PDB entry 6YMO | X-ray diffraction, 2.02 A resolution | chains A and B of the 4 polymer chains in the assembly

Chain A (and B):
Protein: 14-3-3 protein zeta/delta
Source organism: Homo sapiens
Notes: chain B of this document is another copy of the same molecule, construct and numbering; everything in this record applies to it too
UniProtKB: P63104 (1433Z_HUMAN); numbering as in UniProt (aligned over 1-230)
Amino-acid sequence (235 residues; each row starts with the number of its first residue; numbers below 1 keep their minus sign (Gly-4 is residue -4)):
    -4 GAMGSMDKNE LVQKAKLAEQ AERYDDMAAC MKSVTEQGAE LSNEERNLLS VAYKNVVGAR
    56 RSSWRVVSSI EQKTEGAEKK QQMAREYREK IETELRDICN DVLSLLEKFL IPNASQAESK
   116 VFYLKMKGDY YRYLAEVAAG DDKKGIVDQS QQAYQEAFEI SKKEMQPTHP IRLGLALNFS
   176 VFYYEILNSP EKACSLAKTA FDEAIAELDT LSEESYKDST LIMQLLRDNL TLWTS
Unresolved in the structure: -4 to 0
Construct notes: expression tag (-4 to 0)
Small-molecule neighbours: 2-hydroxybenzoic acid (SAL): Phe196, Ile200, Thr215, Met218, Gln219, Arg222

Interface between chain A and chain B:
Contacting residue pairs - 37 pairs, chain A then chain B:
  Glu5(A) with Met78(B)
  Gln8(A) with Met78(B)
  Lys9(A) with Met78(B), hydrogen bond (backbone-side chain); Tyr82(B)
  Leu12(A) with Ile65(B), hydrophobic; Met78(B), hydrophobic; Ala79(B); Tyr82(B)
  Ala13(A) with Tyr82(B)
  Gln15(A) with Val61(B); Ile65(B)
  Ala16(A) with Ser58(B), hydrogen bond (backbone-side chain); Val62(B), hydrophobic
  Arg18(A) with Ser58(B); Tyr82(B), hydrogen bond; Ile86(B); Glu89(B), salt bridge
  Asp21(A) with Tyr82(B), hydrogen bond; Lys85(B), salt bridge
  Ser58(A) with Ala16(B), hydrogen bond (side chain-backbone); Arg18(B)
  Val61(A) with Gln15(B)
  Val62(A) with Ala16(B), hydrophobic
  Ile65(A) with Leu12(B), hydrophobic; Gln15(B)
  Lys75(A) with Gln8(B)
  Met78(A) with Glu5(B); Gln8(B); Lys9(B); Leu12(B), hydrophobic
  Tyr82(A) with Ala13(B); Arg18(B), hydrogen bond; Asp21(B), hydrogen bond
  Lys85(A) with Arg18(B); Asp21(B)
  Ile86(A) with Arg18(B)
  Glu89(A) with Arg18(B), salt bridge
Also at the interface, not in a pair above, chain A (22 interface residues in all): Asn4, Arg55, Ala79
Also at the interface, not in a pair above, chain B (22 interface residues in all): Arg55, Lys74, Lys75

In short:
Chain A and chain B each contribute 22 residues to their interface, with 7 hydrogen bonds and 3 salt bridges.
Among the polar pairs are Arg18(A)-Glu89(B), Asp21(A)-Lys85(B) and Lys9(A)-Met78(B). Bound to chain A:
2-hydroxybenzoic acid.
Both chains are 14-3-3 protein zeta/delta (Homo sapiens). Entry 6YMO (Binary complex of 14-3-3 zeta with
Glucocorticoid Receptor (GR) pS617 peptide) was determined by X-ray diffraction, deposited together with 6YO8
and 6YOS.
